Entry 3EPD (electron microscopy, 9.00 A resolution (very low resolution: no residue pairs are listed; an interface is given only as per-side residue counts)); this record covers chains 1 and 3 of the 6 polymer chains in the assembly.

== Chain 1 ==
Name: protein VP1
Organism: Human poliovirus 3
Reference sequence: Q8B3S0 (Q8B3S0_9ENTO); residues 24-302 here correspond to UniProt positions 600-878 (UniProt number = residue number + 576)
Chain sequence (279 residues; row label = number of the first residue in the row):
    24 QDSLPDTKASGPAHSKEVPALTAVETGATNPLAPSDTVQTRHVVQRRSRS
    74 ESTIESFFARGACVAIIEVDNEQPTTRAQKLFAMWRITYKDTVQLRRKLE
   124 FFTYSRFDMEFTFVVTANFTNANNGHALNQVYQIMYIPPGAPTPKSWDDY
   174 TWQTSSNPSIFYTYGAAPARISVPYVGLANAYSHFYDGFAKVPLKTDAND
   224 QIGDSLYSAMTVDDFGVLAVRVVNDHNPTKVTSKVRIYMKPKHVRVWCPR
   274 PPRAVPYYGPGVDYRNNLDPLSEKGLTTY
Residues lining bound ligands: sphingosine (SPH): Ile-110, Tyr-112, Phe-130, Met-132, Phe-134, Ile-157, Tyr-159, Pro-181, Ile-183, Ile-194, Val-196, Val-199, Tyr-205, Ser-206, His-207, Met-233, Asp-237, Phe-238, Leu-241

== Chain 3 ==
Name: protein VP3
Organism: Human poliovirus 3
Reference sequence: Q8B3S0 (Q8B3S0_9ENTO); residues 1-235 here correspond to UniProt positions 341-575 (UniProt number = residue number + 340)
Chain sequence (235 residues; each row starts with the number of its first residue):
     1 GLPVLNTPGSNQYLTSDNHQSPCAIPEFDVTPPIDIPGEVKNMMELAEID
    51 TMIPLNLESTKRNTMDMYRVTLSDSADLSQPILCLSLSPAFDPRLSHTML
   101 GEVLNYYTHWAGSLKFTFLFCGSMMATGKILVAYAPPGAQPPTSRKEAML
   151 GTHVIWDLGLQSSCTMVVPWISNVTYRQTTQDSFTEGGYISMFYQTRIVV
   201 PLSTPKSMSMLGFVSACNDFSVRLLRDTTHISQSA

== Chain 1 / chain 3 interface ==
At this resolution (9 A) residue pairs are not listed: 38 residues of chain 1 and 35 of chain 3 lie at the interface.

== Overview ==
Chain 1 and chain 3 form an interface of 38 and 35 residues respectively. Sphingosine is bound between chain 1
and chain 3.
Here chain 1 is protein VP1 and chain 3 is protein VP3, both from Human poliovirus 3. Entry 3EPD (CryoEM
structure of poliovirus receptor bound to poliovirus type 3) was determined by electron microscopy (same
publication as 3URO, 3EPC and 3EPF).
